Entry 3ZRM (X-ray diffraction, 2.49 A resolution); this record covers chains B and Y of the 4 polymer chains in the assembly.

# Chain B
Molecule: Glycogen synthase kinase-3 beta
From: Homo sapiens
Notes: EC 2.7.11.26
Reference sequence: P49841 (GSK3B_HUMAN); residues 23-393 here = UniProt positions 23-393
Sequence (371 residues; numbered 23 to 393; the number before each row is that of its first residue):
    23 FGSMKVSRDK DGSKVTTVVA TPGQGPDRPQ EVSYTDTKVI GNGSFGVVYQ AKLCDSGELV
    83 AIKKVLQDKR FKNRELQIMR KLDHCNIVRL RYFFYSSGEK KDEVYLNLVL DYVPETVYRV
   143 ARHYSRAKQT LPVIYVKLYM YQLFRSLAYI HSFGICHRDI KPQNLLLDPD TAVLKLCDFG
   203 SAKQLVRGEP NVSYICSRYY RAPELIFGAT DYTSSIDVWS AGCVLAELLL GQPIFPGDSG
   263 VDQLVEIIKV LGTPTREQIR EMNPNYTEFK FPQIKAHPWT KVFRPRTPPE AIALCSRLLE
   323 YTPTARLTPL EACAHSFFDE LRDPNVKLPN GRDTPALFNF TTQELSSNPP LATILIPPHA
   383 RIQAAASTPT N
Disordered / not traced: 23-35, 385-393
Modified residues: Y216 (o-phosphotyrosine; PTR)
Residues lining bound ligands: ZRM (7-(4-hydroxyphenyl)-2-pyridin-4-yl-5H-thieno[3,2-c]pyridin-4-one): I62, G63, N64, F67, V70, A83, K85, V110, L132, D133, Y134, V135, L188, C199, D200
UniProt features mapped onto this chain:
  - active site: D181 (Proton acceptor)
  - binding site (ATP): I62 to V70, K85
  - modified residue: Y216 (Phosphotyrosine), S389 (Phosphoserine), T390 (Phosphothreonine)
  - mutagenesis: K85 to K86 (Abolished serine/threonine-protein kinase activity), R96 (R96A: Prevents the phosphorylation of phosphate-primed glycogen synthase), L128 (L128A: Abolishes activity toward AXIN1)

# Chain Y
Molecule: Proto-oncogene FRAT1
From: Homo sapiens
Reference sequence: Q92837 (FRAT1_HUMAN); residue numbers follow UniProt; this construct covers 197-226
Sequence (32 residues; each row starts with the number of its first residue):
   195 MADDPHRLLQ QLVLSGNLIK EAVRRLHSRR LQ
Disordered / not traced: 195-200, 223-226
Construct notes: expression tag (195-196)
UniProt features mapped onto this chain:
  - region: D198 to L220 (Involved in GSK-3 binding)

# Chain B / chain Y interface
Residue-residue contacts (36):
  I228(B) with L203(Y); V207(Y); L212(Y)
  F229(B) with V207(Y); I213(Y), hydrophobic
  V263(B) with L206(Y), hydrophobic; R219(Y)
  L266(B) with L212(Y), hydrophobic; A216(Y), hydrophobic
  V267(B) with A216(Y); R219(Y)
  I270(B) with A216(Y), hydrophobic; L220(Y), hydrophobic
  K271(B) with L220(Y)
  T275(B) with I213(Y); V217(Y)
  P276(B) with I213(Y), hydrophobic
  I281(B) with I213(Y), hydrophobic
  Y288(B) with L206(Y); V207(Y); G210(Y); N211(Y), hydrogen bond (side chain-backbone); L212(Y), hydrogen bond (side chain-backbone)
  T289(B) with G210(Y)
  E290(B) with G210(Y); N211(Y); L212(Y), hydrogen bond (side chain-backbone); I213(Y), hydrogen bond (side chain-backbone); K214(Y), hydrogen bond (side chain-backbone)
  F291(B) with K214(Y)
  K292(B) with K214(Y)
  F293(B) with I213(Y), hydrophobic
  P294(B) with V217(Y), hydrophobic
  I296(B) with V217(Y), hydrophobic; L220(Y), hydrophobic; H221(Y)
Other interface residues (no listed pair), chain B (22 interface residues in all): G230, S261, G262, D264
Other interface residues (no listed pair), chain Y (15 interface residues in all): L202, E215

# In short
22 residues of chain B and 15 residues of chain Y are in contact, with 5 hydrogen bonds. Polar contacts
include Y288(B)-N211(Y), Y288(B)-L212(Y) and E290(B)-L212(Y). Bound to chain B: compound ZRM.
Here chain B is Glycogen synthase kinase-3 beta and chain Y is Proto-oncogene FRAT1, both from Homo sapiens.
Entry 3ZRM (Identification of 2-(4-pyridyl)thienopyridinones as GSK-3beta inhibitors) was determined by X-ray
diffraction (same publication as 3ZRK and 3ZRL).
